PDB entry 7PI4 | X-ray diffraction, 2.24 A resolution | chains AAA and DDD of the 4 polymer chains in the assembly

Chain AAA:
Name: von Hippel-Lindau disease tumor suppressor
From: Homo sapiens
UniProtKB: P40337 (VHL_HUMAN); numbering as in UniProt (aligned over 59-213)
Amino-acid sequence (155 residues; row label = number of the first residue in the row):
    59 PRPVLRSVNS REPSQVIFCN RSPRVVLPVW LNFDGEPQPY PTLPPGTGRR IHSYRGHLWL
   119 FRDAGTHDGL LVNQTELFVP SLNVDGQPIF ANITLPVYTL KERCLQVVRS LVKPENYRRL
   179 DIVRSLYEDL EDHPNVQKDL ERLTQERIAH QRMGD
UniProt features mapped onto this chain:
  - region: T157 to V166 (Interaction with Elongin BC complex)
Bound ions: Ca2+: R210, G212
Ligand contacts: FAK (7QB; (2S,4R)-4-hydroxy-1-((S)-2-(2-(4-(3-methoxy-4-((4-((2-(methylcarbamoyl)phenyl)amino)-5-(trifluoromethyl)pyridin-2-yl)amino)phenyl)piperazin-1-yl)acetamido)-3,3-dimethylbutanoyl)-N-((S)-1-(4-(4-methylthiazol-5-yl)phenyl)ethyl)pyrrolidine-2-carboxamide): R69, F76, P86, W88, F91, Y98, P99, L101, R107, I109, H110, S111, Y112, H115, W117

Chain DDD:
Name: Focal adhesion kinase 1
From: Homo sapiens
Notes: EC 2.7.10.2
UniProtKB: Q05397 (FAK1_HUMAN); residues 415-687 here = UniProt positions 415-687
Amino-acid sequence (273 residues; each row starts with the number of its first residue):
   415 YEIQRERIEL GRCIGEGQFG DVHQGIYMSP ENPALAVAIK TCKNCTSDSV REKFLQEALT
   475 MRQFDHPHIV KLIGVITENP VWIIMELCTL GELRSFLQVR KYSLDLASLI LYAYQLSTAL
   535 AYLESKRFVH RDIAARNVLV SSNDCVKLGD FGLSRYMEDS TYYKASKGKL PIKWMAPESI
   595 NFRRFTSASD VWMFGVCMWE ILMHGVKPFQ GVKNNDVIGR IENGERLPMP PNCPPTLYSL
   655 MTKCWAYDPS RRPRFTELKA QLSTILEEEK AQQ
Not modelled in the structure: 574-582
UniProt features mapped onto this chain:
  - active site: D546 (Proton acceptor)
  - binding site (ATP): I428 to G434, K454, E500 to C502
  - modified residue: Y570 (Phosphotyrosine), Y576 (Phosphotyrosine), Y577 (Phosphotyrosine), S580 (Phosphoserine)
Ligand contacts: FAK (7QB; (2S,4R)-4-hydroxy-1-((S)-2-(2-(4-(3-methoxy-4-((4-((2-(methylcarbamoyl)phenyl)amino)-5-(trifluoromethyl)pyridin-2-yl)amino)phenyl)piperazin-1-yl)acetamido)-3,3-dimethylbutanoyl)-N-((S)-1-(4-(4-methylthiazol-5-yl)phenyl)ethyl)pyrrolidine-2-carboxamide): I428, G429, V436, Q438, A452, V484, M499, E500, L501, C502, T503, G505, E506, S509, Q512, V513, R550, N551, L553, G563, D564, L567, S568

Interface between chain AAA and chain DDD:
Residue-residue contacts (10):
  R60(AAA) - R426(DDD)
  N67(AAA) - R426(DDD)
  N67(AAA) - C427(DDD)  hydrogen bond (side chain-backbone)
  R69(AAA) - C427(DDD)  hydrogen bond
  R69(AAA) - I428(DDD)
  R69(AAA) - G429(DDD)
  R69(AAA) - E430(DDD)
  F91(AAA) - R426(DDD)
  P99(AAA) - V513(DDD)
  R107(AAA) - Y516(DDD)
Other interface residues (no listed pair), chain AAA (8 interface residues in all): D92, Y98

Overview:
8 residues of chain AAA face 7 of chain DDD across their interface; the contacts include 2 hydrogen bonds.
Among the polar pairs are N67(AAA)-C427(DDD) and R69(AAA)-C427(DDD). FAK is bound between chain AAA and chain
DDD.
Chain AAA is von Hippel-Lindau disease tumor suppressor and chain DDD is Focal adhesion kinase 1, both from
Homo sapiens; the structure, FAK Protac GSK215 in complex with FAK and pVHL:ElonginC:ElonginB, was determined
by X-ray diffraction.
